PDB entry 6TMU | X-ray diffraction, 3.54 A resolution | chains A and B of the 7 polymer chains in the assembly

# Chain A (and B)
Name: Putative GroEL-like chaperonine protein
From: Pseudomonas phage EL
Notes: chain B of this document is another copy of the same molecule, construct and numbering; everything in this record applies to it too
UniProtKB: Q2Z0T5 (Q2Z0T5_9CAUD); residues 1-558 here = UniProt positions 1-558
Amino-acid sequence (558 residues; numbered 1 to 558; the number before each row is that of its first residue):
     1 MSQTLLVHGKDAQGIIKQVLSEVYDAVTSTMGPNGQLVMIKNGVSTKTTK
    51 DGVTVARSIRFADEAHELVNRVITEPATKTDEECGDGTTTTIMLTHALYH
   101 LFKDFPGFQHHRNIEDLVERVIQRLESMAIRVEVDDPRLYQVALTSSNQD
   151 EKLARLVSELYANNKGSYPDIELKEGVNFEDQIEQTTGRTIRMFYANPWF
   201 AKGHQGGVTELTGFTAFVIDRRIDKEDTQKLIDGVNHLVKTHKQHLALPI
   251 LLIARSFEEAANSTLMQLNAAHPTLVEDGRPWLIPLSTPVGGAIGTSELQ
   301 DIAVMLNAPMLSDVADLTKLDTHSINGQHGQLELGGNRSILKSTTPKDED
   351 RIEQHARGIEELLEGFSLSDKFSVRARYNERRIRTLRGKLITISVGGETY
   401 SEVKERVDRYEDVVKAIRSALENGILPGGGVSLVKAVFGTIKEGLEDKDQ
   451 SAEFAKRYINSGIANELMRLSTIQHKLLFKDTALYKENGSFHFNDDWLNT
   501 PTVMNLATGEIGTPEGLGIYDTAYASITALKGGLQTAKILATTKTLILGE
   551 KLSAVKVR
Not modelled in the structure: 1, 552-558 (chain B: 1, 290-294, 552-558)
Bound ions: K+: T30, K50 (together with ATP)
Ligand contacts: ATP (adenosine-5'-triphosphate): T30, M31, G32, P33, D51, G52, V53, D81, D86, G87, T88, T89, T90, T145, Q149, G428, G429, G430, Q474, L478, F479, M504, N505, L506, A507, I519, D521
What the authors report for this chain:
  - conformationally variable residues: D412
  - catalytic residues: D412

# Interface between chain A and chain B
Contacting residue pairs (61; chain A residue first):
  S2(A) - A62(B)
  L5(A) - R60(B)
  L5(A) - F61(B)
  L5(A) - A62(B)
  L6(A) - E22(B)
  L6(A) - I59(B)  hydrophobic
  H8(A) - D25(B)  hydrogen bond (side chain-backbone)
  H8(A) - A26(B)
  H8(A) - S29(B)
  I16(A) - M39(B)  hydrophobic
  E64(A) - K41(B)
  L68(A) - M39(B)
  L68(A) - I40(B)
  L68(A) - K41(B)
  L68(A) - T46(B)  hydrogen bond (backbone-side chain)
  R71(A) - K41(B)
  R71(A) - V44(B)
  R71(A) - S45(B)  hydrogen bond (side chain-backbone)
  R71(A) - T46(B)  hydrogen bond
  V72(A) - M39(B)  hydrophobic
  V72(A) - T46(B)
  F108(A) - N34(B)
  F108(A) - Q36(B)
  D220(A) - V177(B)
  R222(A) - E175(B)  salt bridge
  R222(A) - Y400(B)
  Q229(A) - K202(B)
  Q267(A) - Q205(B)
  V290(A) - Y400(B)
  G291(A) - T399(B)
  G291(A) - Y400(B)  hydrogen bond (backbone-backbone)
  G292(A) - V177(B)
  G292(A) - G397(B)
  G292(A) - T399(B)  hydrogen bond (backbone-backbone)
  A293(A) - V177(B)  hydrogen bond (backbone-backbone)
  A293(A) - F179(B)  hydrophobic
  A293(A) - G397(B)  hydrogen bond (backbone-backbone)
  I294(A) - E398(B)
  T296(A) - V177(B)
  T542(A) - Q36(B)  hydrogen bond
  T542(A) - L37(B)  hydrogen bond (backbone-backbone)
  T543(A) - Q36(B)
  T543(A) - L37(B)
  T543(A) - M39(B)
  K544(A) - Q36(B)
  K544(A) - L37(B)  hydrogen bond (backbone-backbone)
  T545(A) - S29(B)
  T545(A) - L37(B)
  T545(A) - V38(B)
  T545(A) - M39(B)  hydrogen bond (backbone-backbone)
  L546(A) - M39(B)
  I547(A) - V38(B)  hydrophobic
  I547(A) - M39(B)  hydrogen bond (backbone-backbone)
  I547(A) - I40(B)
  I547(A) - K41(B)  hydrogen bond (backbone-backbone)
  I547(A) - S58(B)
  I547(A) - I59(B)  hydrophobic
  L548(A) - K41(B)
  G549(A) - K41(B)
  G549(A) - R60(B)
  K551(A) - R60(B)
Also at the interface, not in a pair above, chain A (34 interface residues in all): Q3, V69, R255, I539, E550
Also at the interface, not in a pair above, chain B (35 interface residues in all): P33, G43, T48, V55, G176, N178, V403

# Summary
Chain A and chain B form an interface of 34 and 35 residues respectively; the contacts include 14 hydrogen
bonds and 1 salt bridge. Polar contacts include R222(A)-E175(B), H8(A)-D25(B) and L68(A)-T46(B). Bound to
chain A: ATP. The K+ site is built by T30(A) and K50(A). From the paper: the catalytic residue D412(A);
conformational variability at D412(A).
Chain A and chain B are both Putative GroEL-like chaperonine protein (Pseudomonas phage EL); the structure,
Crystal structure of the chaperonin gp146 from the bacteriophage EL 2 (Pseudomonas aeruginosa) in presence of
..., was determined by X-ray diffraction together with 6TMT, 6TMV, 6TMW and 6TMX from the same study.
